PDB entry 6HS5 | X-ray diffraction, 1.80 A resolution | chain A

Chain A:
Name: TssA
Organism: Burkholderia cenocepacia H111
UniProt: A0A1V2W6E8 (A0A1V2W6E8_9BURK); residue numbers follow UniProt; this construct covers 1-255
Amino-acid sequence (275 residues; numbered -19 to 255; the number before each row is that of its first residue; numbers below 1 keep their minus sign (Met-19 is residue -19)):
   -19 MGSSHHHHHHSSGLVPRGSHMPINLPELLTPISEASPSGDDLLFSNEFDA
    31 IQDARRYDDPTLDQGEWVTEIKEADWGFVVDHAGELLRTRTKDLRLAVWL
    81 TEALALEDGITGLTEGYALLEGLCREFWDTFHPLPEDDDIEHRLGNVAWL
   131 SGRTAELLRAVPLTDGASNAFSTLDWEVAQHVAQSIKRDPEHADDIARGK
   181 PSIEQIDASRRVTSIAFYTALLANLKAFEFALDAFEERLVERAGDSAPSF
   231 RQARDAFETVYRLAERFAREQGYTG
Unresolved in the structure: -19 to -8, 39-51, 255
Differences from the reference sequence: initiating methionine (-19); expression tag (-18 to 0)
Metal / ion sites: Ca2+ site 1 near Glu121 (its only coordinating residue here); Ca2+ site 2: Ala177, Lys180

In short:
The Ca2+ site 2 is built by Ala177 and Lys180.
Chain A is TssA (Burkholderia cenocepacia H111); the structure, N-terminal domain including the conserved
ImpA_N region of the TssA component of the type VI secretion ..., was determined by X-ray diffraction (same
publication as 6G7C, 6H8F and 6HS6).
